PDB entry 3PWR | X-ray diffraction, 1.45 A resolution | chains A and B

# Chain A
Molecule: Protease
Organism: Human immunodeficiency virus 1
Notes: EC 3.4.23.16
UniProtKB: P03367 (POL_HV1BR); residues 1-99 here correspond to UniProt positions 501-599 (UniProt number = residue number + 500)
Sequence (99 residues; row label = number of the first residue in the row):
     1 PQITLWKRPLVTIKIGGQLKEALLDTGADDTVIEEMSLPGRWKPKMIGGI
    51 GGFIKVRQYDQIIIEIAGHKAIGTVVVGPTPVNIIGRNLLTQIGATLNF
Sequence notes: engineered mutation Lys7 (Gln507 in P03367), Ile33 (Leu533 in P03367), Ile63 (Leu563 in P03367), Ala67 (Cys567 in P03367), Val76 (Leu576 in P03367), Ala95 (Cys595 in P03367)
Ligand contacts: Fortovase (ROC; (2S)-N-[(2S,3R)-4-[(2S,3S,4aS,8aS)-3-(tert-butylcarbamoyl)-3,4,4a,5,6,7,8,8a-octahydro-1H-isoquinolin-2-yl]-3-hydroxy-1 -phenyl-butan-2-yl]-2-(quinolin-2-ylcarbonylamino)butanediamide): Arg8, Leu23, Asp25, Gly27, Ala28, Asp29, Asp30, Val32, Ile47, Gly48, Gly49, Ile50, Thr80, Pro81, Val82, Ile84
Curated features (UniProtKB/Swiss-Prot):
  - region (Dimerization of protease): Pro1 to Leu5, Gly49 to Lys55, Asn88 to Gly94, Thr96 to Phe99
  - active site: Asp25 (For protease activity)
  - site: Phe99 (Cleavage)
From the paper describing this entry:
  - binding site for Fortovase: Gly27, Asp29, Gly48, Ile50
  - contacts within the chain: Val32-Val76 (hydrophobic contact), Val56-Val76 (hydrophobic contact)
  - mutagenesis - L76V (71 +/- 24 nM): decreased stability
  - catalytic residues: Asp25 (citing earlier work)

# Chain B
Molecule: Protease
Organism: Human immunodeficiency virus 1
Notes: EC 3.4.23.16
UniProtKB: P03367 (POL_HV1BR); residues 101-199 here correspond to UniProt positions 501-599 (UniProt number = residue number + 400)
Sequence (99 residues; each row starts with the number of its first residue):
   101 PQITLWKRPLVTIKIGGQLKEALLDTGADDTVIEEMSLPGRWKPKMIGGI
   151 GGFIKVRQYDQIIIEIAGHKAIGTVVVGPTPVNIIGRNLLTQIGATLNF
Sequence notes: engineered mutation Lys107 (Gln507 in P03367), Ile133 (Leu533 in P03367), Ile163 (Leu563 in P03367), Ala167 (Cys567 in P03367), Val176 (Leu576 in P03367), Ala195 (Cys595 in P03367)
Ligand contacts: Fortovase (ROC; (2S)-N-[(2S,3R)-4-[(2S,3S,4aS,8aS)-3-(tert-butylcarbamoyl)-3,4,4a,5,6,7,8,8a-octahydro-1H-isoquinolin-2-yl]-3-hydroxy-1 -phenyl-butan-2-yl]-2-(quinolin-2-ylcarbonylamino)butanediamide): Arg108, Leu123, Asp125, Gly127, Ala128, Asp129, Asp130, Val132, Ile147, Gly148, Gly149, Ile150, Thr180, Pro181, Val182, Ile184
Curated features (UniProtKB/Swiss-Prot):
  - region (Dimerization of protease): Pro101 to Leu105, Gly149 to Lys155, Asn188 to Gly194, Thr196 to Phe199
  - active site: Asp125 (For protease activity)
  - site: Phe199 (Cleavage)

# Chain A / chain B interface
Residue-residue contacts (96; chain A residue first):
  Pro1(A) - Leu197(B)
  Pro1(A) - Asn198(B)
  Pro1(A) - Phe199(B)  hydrogen bond (backbone-backbone)
  Gln2(A) - Thr196(B)
  Gln2(A) - Leu197(B)
  Gln2(A) - Asn198(B)  hydrogen bond
  Ile3(A) - Thr196(B)
  Ile3(A) - Leu197(B)  hydrogen bond (backbone-backbone)
  Ile3(A) - Phe199(B)  hydrophobic
  Leu5(A) - Thr126(B)
  Leu5(A) - Arg187(B)  hydrogen bond (backbone-side chain)
  Leu5(A) - Thr191(B)
  Leu5(A) - Ala195(B)
  Trp6(A) - Arg187(B)  hydrogen bond (backbone-side chain)
  Trp6(A) - Thr191(B)
  Lys7(A) - Arg187(B)
  Arg8(A) - Asp129(B)  salt bridge
  Arg8(A) - Arg187(B)
  Pro9(A) - Thr126(B)
  Pro9(A) - Arg187(B)
  Leu23(A) - Gly127(B)
  Leu24(A) - Thr126(B)  hydrogen bond (backbone-side chain)
  Leu24(A) - Leu197(B)  hydrophobic
  Leu24(A) - Phe199(B)  hydrophobic
  Asp25(A) - Asp125(B)
  Asp25(A) - Thr126(B)
  Asp25(A) - Gly127(B)
  Thr26(A) - Leu105(B)
  Thr26(A) - Pro109(B)
  Thr26(A) - Leu124(B)  hydrogen bond (side chain-backbone)
  Thr26(A) - Asp125(B)
  Thr26(A) - Thr126(B)  hydrogen bond (backbone-side chain)
  Thr26(A) - Leu197(B)
  Gly27(A) - Leu123(B)
  Gly27(A) - Asp125(B)  hydrogen bond (backbone-side chain)
  Asp29(A) - Arg108(B)  salt bridge
  Gly48(A) - Ile150(B)
  Gly49(A) - Ile150(B)
  Ile50(A) - Val132(B)  hydrophobic
  Ile50(A) - Ile147(B)  hydrophobic
  Ile50(A) - Gly149(B)
  Ile50(A) - Ile150(B)  hydrogen bond (backbone-backbone)
  Ile50(A) - Gly151(B)  hydrogen bond (backbone-backbone)
  Ile50(A) - Gly152(B)
  Ile50(A) - Ile154(B)
  Ile50(A) - Thr180(B)
  Gly51(A) - Ile150(B)  hydrogen bond (backbone-backbone)
  Gly51(A) - Gly151(B)
  Gly51(A) - Gly152(B)
  Gly51(A) - Ile154(B)
  Gly52(A) - Ile150(B)
  Gly52(A) - Gly151(B)
  Ile54(A) - Ile150(B)
  Ile54(A) - Gly151(B)
  His69(A) - Phe199(B)
  Thr80(A) - Ile150(B)
  Arg87(A) - Leu105(B)  hydrogen bond (side chain-backbone)
  Arg87(A) - Trp106(B)  hydrogen bond (side chain-backbone)
  Arg87(A) - Lys107(B)
  Arg87(A) - Arg108(B)
  Arg87(A) - Pro109(B)
  Leu90(A) - Leu105(B)  hydrophobic
  Thr91(A) - Leu105(B)
  Thr91(A) - Trp106(B)
  Gln92(A) - Trp106(B)
  Ile93(A) - Phe199(B)
  Gly94(A) - Asn198(B)
  Gly94(A) - Phe199(B)
  Ala95(A) - Leu105(B)
  Ala95(A) - Asn198(B)
  Ala95(A) - Phe199(B)  hydrophobic
  Thr96(A) - Gln102(B)
  Thr96(A) - Ile103(B)
  Thr96(A) - Thr196(B)
  Thr96(A) - Leu197(B)
  Thr96(A) - Asn198(B)  hydrogen bond (backbone-backbone)
  Leu97(A) - Pro101(B)
  Leu97(A) - Gln102(B)
  Leu97(A) - Ile103(B)  hydrogen bond (backbone-backbone)
  Leu97(A) - Leu124(B)  hydrophobic
  Leu97(A) - Thr126(B)
  Leu97(A) - Thr196(B)
  Asn98(A) - Pro101(B)
  Asn98(A) - Gln102(B)
  Asn98(A) - Gly194(B)
  Asn98(A) - Ala195(B)
  Asn98(A) - Thr196(B)  hydrogen bond (backbone-backbone)
  Asn98(A) - Asn198(B)
  Phe99(A) - Pro101(B)  hydrogen bond (backbone-backbone)
  Phe99(A) - Ile103(B)  hydrophobic
  Phe99(A) - Leu124(B)  hydrophobic
  Phe99(A) - Ala167(B)  hydrophobic
  Phe99(A) - His169(B)
  Phe99(A) - Ile193(B)
  Phe99(A) - Gly194(B)
  Phe99(A) - Ala195(B)  hydrophobic
Other interface residues (no listed pair), chain A (37 interface residues in all): Thr4, Ile47, Phe53, Ala67
Other interface residues (no listed pair), chain B (38 interface residues in all): Thr104, Pro179, Pro181, Ile184, Leu190

# Summary
The interface between chain A and chain B involves 37 residues on one side and 38 on the other, with 18
hydrogen bonds and 2 salt bridges. Among the polar pairs are Arg8(A)-Asp129(B), Asp29(A)-Arg108(B) and
Gln2(A)-Asn198(B). From the paper: the catalytic residue Asp25(A); L76V of chain A reduces stability.
Both chains are Protease (Human immunodeficiency virus 1). Entry 3PWR (HIV-1 Protease Mutant L76V complexed
with Saquinavir) was determined by X-ray diffraction together with 3PWM from the same study.
